Entry 1W69 (X-ray diffraction, 2.20 A resolution); this record covers chain A.

== Chain A ==
Molecule: Ribonucleoside-diphosphate reductase M2 chain
Organism: Mus musculus
Notes: EC 1.17.4.1
UniProt: P11157 (RIR2_MOUSE); numbering as in UniProt (aligned over 1-390)
Amino-acid sequence (390 residues; row label = number of the first residue in the row):
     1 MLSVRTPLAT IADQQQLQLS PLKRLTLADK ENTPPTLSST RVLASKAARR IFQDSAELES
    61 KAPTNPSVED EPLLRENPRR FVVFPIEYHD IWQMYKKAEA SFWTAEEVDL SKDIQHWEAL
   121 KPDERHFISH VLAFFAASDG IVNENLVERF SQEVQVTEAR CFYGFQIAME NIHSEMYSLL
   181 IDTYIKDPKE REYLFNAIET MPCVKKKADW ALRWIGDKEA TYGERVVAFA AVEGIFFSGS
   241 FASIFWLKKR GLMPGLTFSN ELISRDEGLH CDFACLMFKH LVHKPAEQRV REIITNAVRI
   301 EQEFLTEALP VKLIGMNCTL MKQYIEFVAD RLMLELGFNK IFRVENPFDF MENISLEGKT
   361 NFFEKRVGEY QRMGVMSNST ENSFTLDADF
Disordered / not traced: 1-67, 349-390
Bound ions: Fe2+ site 1: Asp139, Glu170, His173, Glu267 (together with acetic acid); Fe2+ site 2: Glu170, Glu233, Glu267, His270 (together with acetic acid)

== In short ==
The Fe2+ site 1 is built by Asp139, Glu170, His173 and Glu267. The Fe2+ site 2 is built by Glu170, Glu233,
Glu267 and His270.
Chain A is Ribonucleoside-diphosphate reductase M2 chain (Mus musculus); the structure, Crystal Structure of
Mouse Ribonucleotide Reductase Subunit R2 under Reducing Conditions. A Fully Occupied Dinuclear Iron ..., was
determined by X-ray diffraction (same publication as 1W68).
